5OR5 - chains A and B; structure by solution NMR.

# Chain A
Molecule: ECF RNA polymerase sigma-E factor, ECF RNA polymerase sigma factor SigW
Organism: Escherichia coli (strain K12)
UniProt: chimeric construct of P0AGB6, Q45585: residues 1-64 from P0AGB6 (RPOE_ECOLI) positions 1-64 (same numbers); residues 65-70 from Q45585 positions 64-69 (UniProt number = residue number - 1); residues 72-92 from P0AGB6 (RPOE_ECOLI) positions 72-92 (same numbers)
Chain sequence (95 residues; row label = number of the first residue in the row):
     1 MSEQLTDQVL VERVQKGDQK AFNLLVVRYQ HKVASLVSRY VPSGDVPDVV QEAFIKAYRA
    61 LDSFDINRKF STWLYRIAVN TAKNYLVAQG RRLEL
Sequence notes: linker (71); expression tag (93-95)
Swiss-Prot annotation at these positions:
  - motif: Asp48 to Leu61 (Polymerase core binding)

# Chain B
Molecule: 6-nt DNA strand
Organism: synthetic construct
Sequence (6 nucleotides; each row starts with the number of its first residue):
    96 XTAAAA
Modified residues: GNG (2'-deoxy-guanosine) at position 96

# Chain A / chain B interface
Pairs across the interface (19):
  Leu36(A) with DA101(B), base contact
  Lys56(A) with DT97(B), base contact
  Ala60(A) with DT97(B), base contact
  Ser63(A) with DA98(B), base contact
  Phe64(A) with DA98(B), base contact
  Asp65(A) with DA98(B), base contact
  Arg68(A) with DA98(B), base contact
  Lys69(A) with DA100(B), phosphate contact; DA101(B), phosphate contact
  Thr72(A) with DA99(B), phosphate contact; DA100(B), phosphate contact
  Trp73(A) with DA98(B), base contact
  Tyr75(A) with DA101(B), base contact
  Arg76(A) with DT97(B), phosphate contact; DA98(B), phosphate contact; DA99(B), phosphate contact
  Ile77(A) with DT97(B), base contact
  Asn80(A) with DT97(B), base contact
  Asn84(A) with GNG_96(B)
Other interface residues (no listed pair), chain A (16 interface residues in all): Ser71

# Summary
16 residues of chain A and 6 residues of chain B are in contact.
Here chain A is ECF RNA polymerase sigma-E factor, ECF RNA polymerase sigma factor SigW (Escherichia coli
(strain K12)) and chain B is a 6-nt DNA strand (synthetic construct). Entry 5OR5 (NMR structure of the complex
formed by an engineered region 2 of sigmaE in complex with ...) was determined by solution NMR.
